4NO8 - chains R and S of the 28 polymer chains in the assembly; structure by X-ray diffraction, 2.70 A resolution.

# Chain R
Molecule: Proteasome subunit alpha type-5
Source organism: Saccharomyces cerevisiae S288c
Notes: EC 3.4.25.1
UniProtKB: P32379 (PSA5_YEAST); residues -7 to 252 here correspond to UniProt positions 1-260 (UniProt number = residue number + 8)
Sequence (260 residues; each row starts with the number of its first residue; numbers below 1 keep their minus sign (Met-7 is residue -7)):
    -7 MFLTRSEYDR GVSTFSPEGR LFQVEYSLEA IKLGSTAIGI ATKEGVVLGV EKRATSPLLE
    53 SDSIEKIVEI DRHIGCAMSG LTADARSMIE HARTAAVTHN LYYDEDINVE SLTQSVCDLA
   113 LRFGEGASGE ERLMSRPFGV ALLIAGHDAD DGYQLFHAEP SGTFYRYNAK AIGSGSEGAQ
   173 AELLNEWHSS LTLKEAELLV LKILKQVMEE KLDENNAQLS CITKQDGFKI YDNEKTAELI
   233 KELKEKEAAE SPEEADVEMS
Disordered / not traced: -7 to 0, 118-124, 243-252

# Chain S
Molecule: Proteasome subunit alpha type-6
Source organism: Saccharomyces cerevisiae S288c
Notes: EC 3.4.25.1
UniProtKB: P40302 (PSA6_YEAST); residues 0-233 here correspond to UniProt positions 1-234 (UniProt number = residue number + 1)
Sequence (234 residues; row label = number of the first residue in the row; numbering starts at 0):
     0 MFRNNYDGDT VTFSPTGRLF QVEYALEAIK QGSVTVGLRS NTHAVLVALK RNADELSSYQ
    60 KKIIKCDEHM GLSLAGLAPD ARVLSNYLRQ QCNYSSLVFN RKLAVERAGH LLCDKAQKNT
   120 QSYGGRPYGV GLLIIGYDKS GAHLLEFQPS GNVTELYGTA IGARSQGAKT YLERTLDTFI
   180 KIDGNPDELI KAGVEAISQS LRDESLTVDN LSIAIVGKDT PFTIYDGEAV AKYI
Disordered / not traced: 0-2
Curated features (UniProtKB/Swiss-Prot):
  - modified residue: Ser13 (Phosphoserine)
  - cross-link: Lys190 (Glycyl lysine isopeptide (Lys-Gly) (interchain with G-Cter in ubiquitin))

# How chain R and chain S interact
Residue-residue contacts (45; chain R residue first):
  Arg2(R) with Gly7(S)
  Gly3(R) with Gly7(S)
  Ser5(R) with Gly123(S); Arg125(S)
  Thr6(R) with Asp6(S); Gly7(S); Gln20(S)
  Phe7(R) with Gln20(S), hydrogen bond (backbone-side chain); Tyr23(S); Ala24(S), hydrophobic; Arg125(S); Pro126(S); Gly128(S)
  Ser8(R) with Tyr23(S)
  Pro9(R) with Tyr23(S), hydrophobic; Glu26(S)
  Glu10(R) with Glu26(S); Gln30(S)
  Gly11(R) with Tyr23(S); Ala27(S)
  Leu13(R) with Arg125(S)
  Gln106(R) with Arg81(S), hydrogen bond
  Asp110(R) with Arg81(S), salt bridge
  Leu113(R) with Pro78(S), hydrophobic; Arg125(S)
  Ser153(R) with Pro78(S)
  Gly154(R) with Pro78(S)
  Thr155(R) with Gln59(S)
  Phe156(R) with Gln59(S)
  Tyr157(R) with Arg50(S), hydrogen bond (side chain-backbone); Ala52(S); Ser56(S); Ser57(S); Gln59(S)
  Arg158(R) with Ser56(S); Ser57(S), hydrogen bond (backbone-backbone)
  Tyr159(R) with Ala52(S); Asp53(S); Leu55(S); Ser56(S)
  Asn160(R) with Leu55(S), hydrogen bond (backbone-backbone)
  Ala161(R) with Leu55(S)
  Gln172(R) with Asp53(S), hydrogen bond
  Leu175(R) with Leu55(S)
  Leu176(R) with Glu54(S)
Interface residues without a listed pair, chain R (26 interface residues in all): Trp179
Interface residues without a listed pair, chain S (26 interface residues in all): Asn51, Leu76, Asp79, Gly124

# Summary
Chain R and chain S each contribute 26 residues to their interface; the contacts include 6 hydrogen bonds and
1 salt bridge. Polar pairs include Asp110(R)-Arg81(S), Phe7(R)-Gln20(S) and Gln106(R)-Arg81(S).
Chain R is Proteasome subunit alpha type-5 and chain S is Proteasome subunit alpha type-6, both from
Saccharomyces cerevisiae S288c; the structure, yCP in complex with Z-Leu-Leu-Leu-ketoamide, was determined by
X-ray diffraction, deposited together with 4NNN, 4NNW, 4NO1, 4NO6 and 4NO9.
